3JR9 - chains A and B of the 4 polymer chains in the assembly; structure by X-ray diffraction, 2.90 A resolution.

== Chain A (and B) ==
Protein: DNA-binding protein fis
Source organism: Escherichia coli
Notes: chain B of this document is another copy of the same molecule, construct and numbering; everything in this record applies to it too
UniProt: P0A6R3 (FIS_ECOLI); residues 1-98 here = UniProt positions 1-98
Sequence (98 residues; numbered 1 to 98; the number before each row is that of its first residue):
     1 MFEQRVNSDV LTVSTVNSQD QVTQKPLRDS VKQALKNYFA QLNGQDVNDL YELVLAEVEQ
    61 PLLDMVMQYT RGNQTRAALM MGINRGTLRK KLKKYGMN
Not modelled in the structure: 1-7 (chain B: fully traced)

== How chain A and chain B interact ==
Pairs across the interface (86; chain A residue first):
  Val10(A) with Tyr38(B); Leu53(B), hydrophobic
  Leu11(A) with Leu53(B), hydrophobic; Val54(B), hydrophobic; Glu57(B)
  Thr12(A) with Ala34(B); Asn37(B)
  Val13(A) with Ser30(B)
  Ser14(A) with Gln33(B), hydrogen bond
  Gln24(A) with Asn37(B)
  Pro26(A) with Glu57(B)
  Leu27(A) with Ser30(B); Val31(B); Glu57(B)
  Arg28(A) with Glu57(B), salt bridge; Pro61(B)
  Ser30(A) with Val13(B); Leu27(B)
  Val31(A) with Leu27(B)
  Lys32(A) with Asp64(B), salt bridge; Met65(B)
  Gln33(A) with Val13(B); Ser14(B), hydrogen bond
  Ala34(A) with Thr12(B)
  Leu35(A) with Leu62(B), hydrophobic; Met65(B), hydrophobic
  Lys36(A) with Met65(B)
  Asn37(A) with Thr12(B)
  Tyr38(A) with Val10(B), hydrophobic; Leu11(B), hydrophobic
  Phe39(A) with Met65(B), hydrophobic; Tyr69(B), hydrophobic; Met80(B), hydrophobic
  Gln41(A) with Arg5(B)
  Val47(A) with Met80(B), hydrophobic
  Asn48(A) with Leu79(B); Met80(B); Gly82(B)
  Asp49(A) with Met80(B); Met81(B)
  Leu50(A) with Leu62(B), hydrophobic; Val66(B), hydrophobic; Met80(B), hydrogen bond (backbone-backbone); Met81(B), hydrogen bond (backbone-backbone)
  Tyr51(A) with Leu55(B); Glu59(B), hydrogen bond; Met81(B), hydrogen bond (backbone-backbone); Ile83(B), hydrophobic; Lys91(B)
  Leu53(A) with Leu11(B), hydrophobic
  Val54(A) with Leu11(B), hydrophobic; Val58(B), hydrophobic
  Leu55(A) with Tyr51(B); Leu55(B), hydrophobic
  Glu57(A) with Asn7(B); Ser8(B); Arg28(B), salt bridge
  Val58(A) with Val54(B), hydrophobic; Val58(B), hydrophobic
  Glu59(A) with Tyr51(B), hydrogen bond
  Gln60(A) with Arg28(B), hydrogen bond
  Pro61(A) with Arg28(B); Lys32(B); Leu35(B)
  Leu62(A) with Leu35(B), hydrophobic; Tyr51(B), hydrophobic
  Asp64(A) with Lys32(B), salt bridge
  Met65(A) with Lys32(B); Lys36(B); Phe39(B), hydrophobic
  Val66(A) with Leu50(B), hydrophobic
  Tyr69(A) with Phe39(B), hydrophobic; Leu42(B)
  Leu79(A) with Val47(B); Asn48(B)
  Met80(A) with Phe39(B), hydrophobic; Leu42(B), hydrophobic; Val47(B); Asn48(B), hydrogen bond (backbone-backbone); Asp49(B), hydrogen bond (backbone-backbone); Leu50(B), hydrogen bond (backbone-backbone)
  Met81(A) with Asp49(B); Leu50(B); Tyr51(B), hydrogen bond (backbone-backbone)
  Gly82(A) with Asn48(B)
  Lys91(A) with Tyr51(B)
Interface residues without a listed pair, chain A (48 interface residues in all): Asp9, Val16, Gly44, Glu52, Ile83
Interface residues without a listed pair, chain B (49 interface residues in all): Val16, Gln24, Pro26, Glu52, Gln60

== In short ==
48 residues of chain A and 49 residues of chain B are in contact, with 12 hydrogen bonds and 4 salt bridges.
Polar pairs include Arg28(A)-Glu57(B), Lys32(A)-Asp64(B) and Ser14(A)-Gln33(B).
Chain A and chain B are both DNA-binding protein fis (Escherichia coli); the structure, Crystal structure of
Fis bound to 27 bp optimal binding sequence F2, was determined by X-ray diffraction, deposited together with
3IV5, 3JRA, 3JRB, 3JRC, 3JRD, 3JRE and 4 further entries.
